Entry 2C0U (X-ray diffraction, 2.20 A resolution); this record covers chains C and D of the 4 polymer chains in the assembly.

[Chain C (and D)]
Name: Nitroalkane oxidase
Organism: Fusarium oxysporum
Notes: chain D of this document is another copy of the same molecule, construct and numbering; everything in this record applies to it too
UniProtKB: Q8X1D8 (Q8X1D8_FUSOX); numbering as in UniProt (aligned over 1-439)
Amino-acid sequence (439 residues; numbered 1 to 439; the number before each row is that of its first residue):
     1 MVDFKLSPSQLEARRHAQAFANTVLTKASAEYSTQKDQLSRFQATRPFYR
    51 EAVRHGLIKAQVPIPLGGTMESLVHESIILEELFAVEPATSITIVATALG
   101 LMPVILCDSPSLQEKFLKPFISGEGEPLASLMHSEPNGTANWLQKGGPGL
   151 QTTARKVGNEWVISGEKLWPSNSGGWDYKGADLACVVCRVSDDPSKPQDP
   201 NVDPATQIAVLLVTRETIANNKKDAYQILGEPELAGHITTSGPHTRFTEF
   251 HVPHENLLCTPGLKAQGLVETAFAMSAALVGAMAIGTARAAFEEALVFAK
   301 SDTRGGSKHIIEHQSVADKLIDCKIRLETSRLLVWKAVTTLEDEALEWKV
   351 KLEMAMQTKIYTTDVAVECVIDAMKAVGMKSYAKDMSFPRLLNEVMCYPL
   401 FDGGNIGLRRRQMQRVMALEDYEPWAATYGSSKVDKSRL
Unresolved in the structure: 1, 432-439
Modified / non-standard residues: Mse1 (selenomethionine); Mse70, Mse102, Mse132, Mse275, Mse283, Mse354, Mse356, Mse374, Mse379, Mse386, Mse396, Mse413, Mse417 (selenomethionine; parent Met)
Ligand contacts:
  - FAD / (2S)-2-nitrobutane, molecule 1: I92, V95, A96, L99, L131, Mse132, H133, S134, G138, T139, A140, N141, W169, P170, S171, L234, T240, F273, S276, Mse283, C397, L400, F401, D402, G403, G404, I406, G407, L408, R411
  - FAD / (2S)-2-nitrobutane, molecule 2: R304, I310, H313, V316, K375, A376, V377, G378, Mse379, Y382
UniProt features mapped onto this chain:
  - active site: D402 (Proton acceptor)
  - binding site (FAD): L131 to S134, T139 to N141, W169 to S171, R304, H313, Q314, K375 to Mse379, L400 to G404
  - mutagenesis: S276 (S276A: Decreases catalytic activity about tenfold), D402 (D402E: Decreases enzyme activity about twentyfold; D402N: Almost abolishes enzyme activity towards neutral nitroethane, but retains activity towards anionic nitroethane), R409 (R409K: Reduces catalytic activity)
From the paper describing this entry:
  - binding site for the ligand FAD: S134, N141, W169, R304, H313, Q314, A376 to Mse379, C397, L400, F401, D402, G403
  - binding site for (2S)-2-nitrobutane: Mse283, F401, D402
  - catalytic residues: D402
  - specificity-determining residues: E270, W348
  - self-association interface (contacts with another copy of this molecule); pairs are residue here / residue on that copy: D322-R410 (salt bridge), E353-K324 (salt bridge)

[How chain C and chain D interact]
Pairs across the interface (85):
  P136(C) - R304(D)  hydrogen bond (backbone-side chain)
  P136(C) - K380(D)
  N137(C) - R304(D)  hydrogen bond (backbone-side chain)
  N137(C) - G305(D)  hydrogen bond (backbone-backbone)
  G138(C) - R304(D)
  N141(C) - T303(D)
  N141(C) - R304(D)
  N141(C) - G305(D)
  N141(C) - G306(D)
  Q144(C) - G306(D)
  Q144(C) - S307(D)  hydrogen bond
  P148(C) - G305(D)
  P148(C) - G306(D)
  L168(C) - K380(D)
  W169(C) - Mse379(D)
  W169(C) - K380(D)
  W169(C) - A383(D)  hydrophobic
  E233(C) - A383(D)
  E233(C) - K384(D)  hydrogen bond (backbone-backbone)
  L234(C) - Y382(D)
  L234(C) - K384(D)
  A235(C) - Y382(D)  hydrogen bond (backbone-backbone)
  A235(C) - P389(D)  hydrophobic
  G236(C) - Y382(D)  hydrogen bond (backbone-side chain)
  H237(C) - Y382(D)
  T303(C) - N141(D)  hydrogen bond (backbone-side chain)
  R304(C) - P136(D)
  R304(C) - N137(D)  hydrogen bond (side chain-backbone)
  R304(C) - G138(D)
  R304(C) - N141(D)  hydrogen bond (backbone-side chain)
  G305(C) - N137(D)  hydrogen bond (backbone-backbone)
  G305(C) - N141(D)
  G305(C) - P148(D)
  G306(C) - N141(D)
  G306(C) - Q144(D)
  G306(C) - P148(D)
  S307(C) - Q144(D)  hydrogen bond
  S315(C) - I406(D)
  S315(C) - R411(D)  hydrogen bond
  K319(C) - I406(D)
  D364(C) - K375(D)  salt bridge
  V367(C) - I371(D)  hydrophobic
  I371(C) - V367(D)  hydrophobic
  I371(C) - I371(D)  hydrophobic
  I371(C) - Mse396(D)
  Mse374(C) - Mse396(D)  hydrophobic
  Mse374(C) - L400(D)
  K375(C) - D364(D)  salt bridge
  K375(C) - L400(D)
  G378(C) - L400(D)
  Mse379(C) - W169(D)
  Mse379(C) - L400(D)
  Mse379(C) - F401(D)
  K380(C) - P136(D)
  S381(C) - L400(D)
  Y382(C) - L234(D)
  Y382(C) - A235(D)  hydrogen bond (backbone-backbone)
  Y382(C) - G236(D)  hydrogen bond (side chain-backbone)
  Y382(C) - H237(D)
  Y382(C) - N393(D)  hydrogen bond (side chain-backbone)
  Y382(C) - E394(D)
  Y382(C) - Mse396(D)
  Y382(C) - C397(D)
  A383(C) - W169(D)  hydrophobic
  A383(C) - E233(D)
  K384(C) - E233(D)  hydrogen bond (backbone-backbone)
  K384(C) - L234(D)
  K384(C) - A235(D)
  P389(C) - A235(D)  hydrophobic
  L392(C) - Mse396(D)  hydrophobic
  N393(C) - Y382(D)  hydrogen bond (backbone-side chain)
  N393(C) - N393(D)  hydrogen bond
  E394(C) - Y382(D)
  Mse396(C) - Mse374(D)
  Mse396(C) - L392(D)  hydrophobic
  C397(C) - Y382(D)
  L400(C) - Mse374(D)
  L400(C) - K375(D)
  L400(C) - Mse379(D)
  L400(C) - S381(D)
  F401(C) - Mse379(D)
  I406(C) - S315(D)
  I406(C) - K319(D)
  I406(C) - K375(D)
  R411(C) - S315(D)  hydrogen bond
Also at the interface, not in a pair above, chain C (46 interface residues in all): T139, H313, V316, P399
Also at the interface, not in a pair above, chain D (49 interface residues in all): T139, A140, G149, L168, P232, H313, V316, G378, P399

[In short]
46 residues of chain C face 49 of chain D across their interface, with 20 hydrogen bonds and 2 salt bridges.
Polar pairs include D364(C)-K375(D), P136(C)-R304(D) and N137(C)-R304(D). Chain C binds FAD /
(2S)-2-nitrobutane. From the paper: the catalytic residue D402(C); a binding site for the ligand FAD at
S134(C), N141(C) and W169(C) among others.
Both chains are Nitroalkane oxidase (Fusarium oxysporum). Entry 2C0U (Crystal Structure of a Covalent Complex
of Nitroalkane Oxidase Trapped During Substrate Turnover) was determined by X-ray diffraction together with
2C12 from the same study.
